2F9T - chains A and B; structure by X-ray diffraction, 2.20 A resolution.

Chain A (and B):
Name: Pantothenate Kinase
Organism: Pseudomonas aeruginosa
Notes: EC 2.7.1.33; chain B of this document is another copy of the same molecule, construct and numbering; everything in this record applies to it too
UniProt: Q9HWC1 (Q9HWC1_PSEAE); residues 1-248 here = UniProt positions 1-248
Chain sequence (271 residues; row label = number of the first residue in the row; numbers below 1 keep their minus sign (Mse-22 is residue -22)):
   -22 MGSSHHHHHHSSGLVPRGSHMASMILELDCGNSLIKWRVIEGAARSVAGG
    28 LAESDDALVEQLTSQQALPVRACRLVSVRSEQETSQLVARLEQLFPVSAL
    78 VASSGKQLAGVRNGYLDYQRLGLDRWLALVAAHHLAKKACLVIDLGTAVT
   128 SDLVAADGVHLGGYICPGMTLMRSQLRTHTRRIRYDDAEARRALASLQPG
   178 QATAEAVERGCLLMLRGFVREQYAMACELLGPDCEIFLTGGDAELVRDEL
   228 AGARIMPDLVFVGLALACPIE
Unresolved in the structure: -22 to -2, 155-163 (chain B: -22 to -1, 248)
Sequence notes: cloning artifact (-22 to 0); modified residue (1, 146, 149, 191, 202, 233)
Modified / non-standard residues: Mse-22, Mse-2 (selenomethionine); Mse1, Mse146, Mse149, Mse191, Mse202, Mse233 (selenomethionine; parent Met)
Curated features (UniProtKB/Swiss-Prot):
  - active site: Asp101 (Proton acceptor)
  - binding site (ATP): Asp6 to Lys13, Thr124
  - binding site (substrate): Tyr92, Gly99 to Arg102, Thr180
  - binding site (K(+)): Asp121

Chain A / chain B interface:
Contacting residue pairs (99; chain A residue first):
  Asn9(A) - His156(B)
  Asn9(A) - Thr157(B)  hydrogen bond
  Asn9(A) - Arg159(B)
  Ser10(A) - His156(B)
  Val55(A) - Arg159(B)
  Glu60(A) - Arg158(B)  salt bridge
  Gly91(A) - Gln178(B)
  Tyr92(A) - Gly177(B)
  Tyr92(A) - Gln178(B)
  Tyr92(A) - Ala179(B)
  Tyr92(A) - Ala183(B)
  Leu93(A) - Gln178(B)  hydrogen bond (backbone-backbone)
  Thr124(A) - His156(B)
  Ala125(A) - His156(B)
  Leu138(A) - Pro176(B)
  Leu138(A) - Gln178(B)
  Gly139(A) - Pro176(B)
  Gly139(A) - Gly177(B)
  Gly140(A) - Pro176(B)
  Gly140(A) - Gly177(B)  hydrogen bond (backbone-backbone)
  Gly140(A) - Ala183(B)
  Tyr141(A) - Leu174(B)  hydrogen bond (side chain-backbone)
  Tyr141(A) - Gln175(B)
  Tyr141(A) - Pro176(B)
  Tyr141(A) - Ala183(B)
  Tyr141(A) - Arg186(B)
  Tyr141(A) - Gly187(B)
  Tyr141(A) - Leu190(B)  hydrophobic
  Ile142(A) - Ala183(B)  hydrogen bond (backbone-backbone)
  Ile142(A) - Val184(B)
  Ile142(A) - Gly187(B)
  Ile142(A) - Cys188(B)
  Cys143(A) - Leu153(B)  hydrophobic
  Cys143(A) - Mse191(B)  hydrophobic
  Pro144(A) - Mse149(B)  hydrophobic
  Pro144(A) - Gln152(B)
  Pro144(A) - Leu153(B)
  Pro144(A) - Mse191(B)
  Leu148(A) - Gln152(B)
  Leu148(A) - His156(B)
  Mse149(A) - Pro144(B)  hydrophobic
  Mse149(A) - Gln152(B)
  Gln152(A) - Leu148(B)
  Gln152(A) - Ser151(B)
  Gln152(A) - Gln152(B)
  Leu153(A) - Cys143(B)  hydrophobic
  Leu153(A) - Pro144(B)
  Leu153(A) - Leu148(B)  hydrophobic
  Leu174(A) - Tyr141(B)  hydrogen bond (backbone-side chain)
  Gln175(A) - Tyr141(B)
  Gln175(A) - Leu206(B)
  Pro176(A) - Leu138(B)
  Pro176(A) - Gly139(B)
  Pro176(A) - Gly140(B)
  Pro176(A) - Tyr141(B)
  Pro176(A) - Leu206(B)
  Gly177(A) - Tyr92(B)
  Gly177(A) - Gly139(B)
  Gly177(A) - Gly140(B)  hydrogen bond (backbone-backbone)
  Gln178(A) - Gly91(B)
  Gln178(A) - Tyr92(B)
  Gln178(A) - Leu93(B)  hydrogen bond (backbone-backbone)
  Gln178(A) - Leu138(B)
  Ala179(A) - Tyr92(B)
  Thr180(A) - Tyr92(B)
  Thr180(A) - Arg97(B)
  Ala183(A) - Tyr92(B)
  Ala183(A) - Gly140(B)
  Ala183(A) - Tyr141(B)
  Ala183(A) - Ile142(B)  hydrogen bond (backbone-backbone)
  Val184(A) - Ile142(B)
  Arg186(A) - Tyr141(B)
  Gly187(A) - Tyr141(B)
  Gly187(A) - Ile142(B)
  Gly187(A) - Cys143(B)
  Gly187(A) - Phe195(B)
  Cys188(A) - Ile142(B)
  Cys188(A) - Pro144(B)
  Leu190(A) - Tyr141(B)  hydrophobic
  Leu190(A) - Glu198(B)
  Leu190(A) - Gln199(B)
  Mse191(A) - Cys143(B)  hydrophobic
  Mse191(A) - Pro144(B)
  Mse191(A) - Mse191(B)  hydrophobic
  Mse191(A) - Phe195(B)  hydrophobic
  Leu192(A) - Mse191(B)  hydrophobic
  Gly194(A) - Gly194(B)
  Gly194(A) - Glu198(B)
  Phe195(A) - Gly187(B)
  Phe195(A) - Mse191(B)
  Arg197(A) - Glu198(B)  salt bridge
  Glu198(A) - Leu190(B)
  Glu198(A) - Gly194(B)
  Glu198(A) - Arg197(B)  salt bridge
  Gln199(A) - Leu190(B)
  Mse202(A) - Leu174(B)
  Mse202(A) - Gln175(B)
  Leu206(A) - Gln175(B)
  Leu206(A) - Pro176(B)
Interface residues without a listed pair, chain A (47 interface residues in all): Arg97, Gly99, Arg102, Leu130, Arg193
Interface residues without a listed pair, chain B (44 interface residues in all): Leu130, Thr180, Leu192, Arg193, Mse202

Summary:
Chain A and chain B form an interface of 47 and 44 residues respectively; the contacts include 9 hydrogen
bonds and 3 salt bridges. Polar pairs include Glu60(A)-Arg158(B), Arg197(A)-Glu198(B) and Asn9(A)-Thr157(B).
Both chains are Pantothenate Kinase (Pseudomonas aeruginosa). Entry 2F9T (Structure of the type III CoaA from
Pseudomonas aeruginosa) was determined by X-ray diffraction, deposited together with 2EWS.
